Entry 7OHC (electron microscopy, 2.50 A resolution); this record covers chains D and I of the 10 polymer chains in the assembly.

== Chain D ==
Name: Histone H2B 1.1
Organism: Xenopus laevis
UniProtKB: P02281 (H2B11_XENLA); residues 1-122 here correspond to UniProt positions 5-126 (UniProt number = residue number + 4)
Chain sequence (122 residues; row label = number of the first residue in the row):
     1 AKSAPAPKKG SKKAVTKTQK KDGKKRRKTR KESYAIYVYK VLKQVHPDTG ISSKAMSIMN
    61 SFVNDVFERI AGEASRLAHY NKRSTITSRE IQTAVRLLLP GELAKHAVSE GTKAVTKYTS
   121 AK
Disordered / not traced: 1-25
Differences from the reference sequence: conflict Thr29 (Ser33 in P02281)
Curated features (UniProtKB/Swiss-Prot):
  - modified residue: Lys2 (N6-acetyllysine), Lys9 (N6-acetyllysine), Ser11 (Phosphoserine), Lys12 (N6-acetyllysine), Lys17 (N6-acetyllysine)
  - glycosylation: Ser109 (O-linked (GlcNAc) serine)
  - cross-link: Lys117 (Glycyl lysine isopeptide (Lys-Gly) (interchain with G-Cter in ubiquitin))

== Chain I ==
Molecule: 145-nt DNA strand
Organism: synthetic construct
Sequence (145 nucleotides; row label = number of the first residue in the row; numbers below 1 keep their minus sign (DA-72 is residue -72)):
   -72 ATCAGAATCC CGGTGCCGAG GCCGCTCAAT TGGTCGTAGA CAGCTCTAGC ACCGCTTAAA
   -12 CGCACGTACG CGCTGTCCCC CGCGTTTTAA CCGCCAAGGG GATTACTCCC TAGTCTCCAG
    48 GCACGTGTCA GATATATACA TCGAT

== Chain D / chain I interface ==
Residue-residue contacts (19; chain D residue first):
  Arg26(D) - DT30(I)  hydrogen bond to the sugar
  Arg27(D) - DG-49(I)  base contact
  Thr29(D) - DT30(I)  hydrogen bond to the phosphate
  Arg30(D) - DT-47(I)  hydrogen bond to the base
  Arg30(D) - DC-46(I)  sugar contact
  Lys31(D) - DT30(I)  salt bridge to the phosphate
  Tyr39(D) - DG-53(I)  hydrogen bond to the phosphate
  Gly50(D) - DG-53(I)  phosphate contact
  Ile51(D) - DA-54(I)  sugar contact
  Ile51(D) - DG-53(I)  hydrogen bond to the phosphate
  Ser52(D) - DA-54(I)  phosphate contact
  Ser53(D) - DA-54(I)  hydrogen bond to the phosphate
  Arg83(D) - DG-34(I)  phosphate contact
  Arg83(D) - DA-33(I)  salt bridge to the phosphate
  Ser84(D) - DA-35(I)  sugar contact
  Ser84(D) - DG-34(I)  hydrogen bond to the phosphate
  Thr85(D) - DG-34(I)  hydrogen bond to the phosphate
  Lys122(D) - DT-42(I)  salt bridge to the phosphate
  Lys122(D) - DG-41(I)  phosphate contact
Other interface residues (no listed pair), chain D (15 interface residues in all): Lys82
Other interface residues (no listed pair), chain I (14 interface residues in all): DG-52, DC-48, DT31

== In short ==
15 residues of chain D face 14 of chain I across their interface, with 8 hydrogen bonds and 3 salt bridges.
Polar contacts include Arg30(D)-DT-47(I), Arg26(D)-DT30(I) and Thr29(D)-DT30(I).
Chain D is Histone H2B 1.1 (Xenopus laevis) and chain I is a 145-nt DNA strand (synthetic construct); the
structure, Cryo-EM structure of nucleosome core particle composed of the Widom 601 DNA sequence, was
determined by electron microscopy together with 7OH9, 7OHA and 7OHB from the same study.
